PDB entry 8QT4 | X-ray diffraction, 1.55 A resolution | chains A and B

[Chain A]
Protein: NAD-dependent protein deacetylase sirtuin-2
Source organism: Homo sapiens
Notes: EC 3.5.1.-
Reference sequence: Q8IXJ6 (SIR2_HUMAN); residues 56-356 here = UniProt positions 56-356
Amino-acid sequence (304 residues; numbered 53 to 356; the number before each row is that of its first residue):
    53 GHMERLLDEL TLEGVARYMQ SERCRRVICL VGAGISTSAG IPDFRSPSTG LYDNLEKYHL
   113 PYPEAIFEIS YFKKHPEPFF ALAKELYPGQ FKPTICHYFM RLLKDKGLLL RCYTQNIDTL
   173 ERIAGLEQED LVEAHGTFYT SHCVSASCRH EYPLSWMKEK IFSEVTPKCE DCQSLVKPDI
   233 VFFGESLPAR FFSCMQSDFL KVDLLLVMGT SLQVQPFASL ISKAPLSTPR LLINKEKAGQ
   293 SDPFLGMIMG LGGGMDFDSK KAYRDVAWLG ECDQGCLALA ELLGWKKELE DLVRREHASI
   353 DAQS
Unresolved in the structure: 53-56, 300-305
Sequence notes: expression tag (53-55)
Bound ions: Zn2+: Cys195, Cys200, Cys221, Cys224
Small-molecule neighbours:
  - NAD (nicotinamide-adenine-dinucleotide): Gly84, Ala85, Gly86, Ser88, Thr89, Ile93, Pro94, Asp95, Phe96, Arg97, Leu103, Gln167, Asn168, Ile169, Asp170, His187, Phe235, Gly261, Thr262, Ser263, Leu264, Gln265, Val266, Asn286, Lys287, Glu288, Gly322, Glu323, Cys324
  - WU8 (3-dodecylsulfanyl-2,2-dimethyl-propanoic acid): Ile93, Phe96, Leu103, Phe119, Ala135, Leu138, Tyr139, Pro140, Phe143, Ile169, Asp170, Thr171, His187, Phe190, Leu206, Ile232, Val233, Phe234, Phe235
Swiss-Prot annotation at these positions:
  - active site: His187 (Proton acceptor)
  - binding site (NAD(+)): Ala85 to Thr89, Asp95 to Arg97, Gln167 to Asp170, Thr262, Ser263, Asn286 to Glu288, Cys324
  - binding site (Zn(2+)): Cys195, Cys200, Cys221, Cys224
  - modified residue (Phosphoserine): Ser100, Ser207
  - mutagenesis: Arg97 (R97A: No effect on deacetylase activity), Ser98 (S98A: Inhibits deacetylase activity), Ser100 (S100A: Reduces deacetylase activity), Glu116 (E116A: Reduces binding for the peptide inhibitor S2iL5), Glu120 (E120A: Reduces binding for the peptide inhibitor S2iL5), Gln167 (Q167A: Reduces deacetylase activity. Inhibits the block of entry to chromosome condensation and subsequent hyperploidy cell formation in response to mitotic stress ...), Asn168 (N168A: Abolishes deacetylation of alpha-tubulin. Inhibits deacetylation of histone H3 at 'Lys-18' ...), Asp170 (D170A/N: Reduces deacetylase activity), His187 (H187Y/A: Inhibits deacetylase activity toward histone, alpha-tubulin, FZR1 and CDC20. No effect on CDK2-dependent phosphorylation ...), Phe244 (F244A: Strongly reduces binding for the peptide inhibitor S2iL5), Gln265 (Q265A: Reduces binding for the peptide inhibitor S2iL5), Ser271 (S271A: Reduces binding for the peptide inhibitor S2iL5), 5 further mutagenesis entries in UniProt

[Chain B]
Protein: Peptide-based super-slow substrate TNFn-6
Amino-acid sequence (10 residues; numbered 1 to 10; the number before each row is that of its first residue):
     1 EALPKKXGGX
Unresolved in the structure: 1, 9-10
Modified / non-standard residues: NIY (meta-nitro-tyrosine) at position 7; NH2 (amino group) at position 10
Covalent attachments: 3-dodecylsulfanyl-2,2-dimethyl-propanoic acid (WU8) linked to Lys6

[How chain A and chain B interact]
Contacting residue pairs (27):
  His187(A) with Lys6(B)
  Val233(A) with Lys6(B), hydrogen bond (backbone-side chain)
  Phe234(A) with Lys6(B)
  Phe235(A) with Lys6(B); Gly8(B)
  Gly236(A) with Lys5(B); Lys6(B), hydrogen bond (backbone-backbone)
  Glu237(A) with Lys5(B); Lys6(B), hydrogen bond (backbone-backbone)
  Ser238(A) with Ala2(B); Leu3(B), hydrogen bond (side chain-backbone); Pro4(B); Lys5(B)
  Leu239(A) with Leu3(B); Pro4(B), hydrogen bond (backbone-backbone); Lys5(B); Lys6(B)
  Ala241(A) with Leu3(B), hydrophobic
  Phe244(A) with Leu3(B), hydrophobic; Pro4(B)
  Val266(A) with Lys6(B); NIY_7(B)
  Gln267(A) with Lys5(B); Lys6(B); NIY_7(B), hydrogen bond (backbone-backbone)
  Pro268(A) with Lys5(B); NIY_7(B)
Also at the interface, not in a pair above, chain A (15 interface residues in all): Pro240, Gln265

[Summary]
15 residues of chain A and 7 residues of chain B are in contact, with 6 hydrogen bonds. Polar pairs include
Val233(A)-Lys6(B), Ser238(A)-Leu3(B) and Gly236(A)-Lys6(B). Bound to chain A: NAD and compound WU8. Covalently
linked compound WU8: at Lys6(B).
Chain A is NAD-dependent protein deacetylase sirtuin-2 (Homo sapiens) and chain B is Peptide-based super-slow
substrate TNFn-6; the structure, Crystal structure of human Sirt2 in complex with the super-slow substrate
TNFn-6 and NAD+, was determined by X-ray diffraction.
